PDB entry 6F1C | X-ray diffraction, 4.20 A resolution (low resolution: residue-level contacts below are approximate; hydrogen-bond / salt-bridge calls are withheld) | chains C and D of the 4 polymer chains in the assembly

# Chain C
Molecule: Complement C1r subcomponent
Organism: Homo sapiens
Notes: EC 3.4.21.41
UniProt: P00736 (C1R_HUMAN); residues 1-291 here correspond to UniProt positions 18-308 (UniProt number = residue number + 17)
Chain sequence (291 residues; numbered 1 to 291; the number before each row is that of its first residue):
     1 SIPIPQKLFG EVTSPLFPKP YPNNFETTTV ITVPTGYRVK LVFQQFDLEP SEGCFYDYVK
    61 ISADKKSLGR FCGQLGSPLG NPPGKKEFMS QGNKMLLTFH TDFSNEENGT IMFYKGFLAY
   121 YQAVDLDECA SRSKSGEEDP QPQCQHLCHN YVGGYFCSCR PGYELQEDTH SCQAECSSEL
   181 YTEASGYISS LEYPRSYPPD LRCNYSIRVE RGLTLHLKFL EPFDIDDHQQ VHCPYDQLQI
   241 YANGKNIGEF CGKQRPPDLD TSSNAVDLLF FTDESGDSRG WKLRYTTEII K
Not modelled in the structure: 1-3, 291
Disulfides: Cys54-Cys72, Cys129-Cys148, Cys144-Cys157, Cys159-Cys172, Cys176-Cys203, Cys233-Cys251
Covalently attached groups: N-acetylglucosamine (NAG) linked to Asn108, Asn204
Ion coordination: Ca2+ site 1: Asp57, Asp102, Asn105; Ca2+ site 2: Asp125, Leu126, Glu128, Asn150, Tyr151, Gly154; Na+: Ser190, Leu191, Glu192, Arg195, Arg279; Ca2+ site 3: Asp226, Asp236, Asp273, Ser275
Curated features (UniProtKB/Swiss-Prot):
  - binding site (Ca(2+)): Glu49, Asp57, Asp102, Asp125, Leu126, Glu128, Asn150, Tyr151, Gly154, Asp226, Asp236, Asp273, Asp277
  - modified residue: Asn150 (3R: -3-hydroxyasparagine), Ser189 (Phosphoserine)
  - glycosylation (N-linked (GlcNAc...) asparagine): Asn108, Asn204
From the paper describing this entry:
  - post-translational modification sites: Asn204

# Chain D
Molecule: Complement C1s subcomponent
Organism: Homo sapiens
Notes: EC 3.4.21.42
UniProt: P09871 (C1S_HUMAN); residues 1-277 here correspond to UniProt positions 16-292 (UniProt number = residue number + 15)
Chain sequence (277 residues; row label = number of the first residue in the row):
     1 EPTMYGEILS PNYPQAYPSE VEKSWDIEVP EGYGIHLYFT HLDIELSENC AYDSVQIISG
    61 DTEEGRLCGQ RSSNNPHSPI VEEFQVPYNK LQVIFKSDFS NEERFTGFAA YYVATDINEC
   121 TDFVDVPCSH FCNNFIGGYF CSCPPEYFLH DDMKNCGVNC SGDVFTALIG EIASPNYPKP
   181 YPENSRCEYQ IRLEKGFQVV VTLRREDFDV EAADSAGNCL DSLVFVAGDR QFGPYCGHGF
   241 PGPLNIETKS NALDIIFQTD LTGQKKGWKL RYHGDPM
Not modelled in the structure: 277
Disulfides: Cys50-Cys68, Cys120-Cys132, Cys128-Cys141, Cys143-Cys156, Cys219-Cys236
Covalently attached groups: N-acetylglucosamine (NAG) linked to Asn159
Ion coordination: Na+ site 1: Ser10, Pro11, Gln15, Thr106; Ca2+ site 1: Glu45, Asp53, Asp98, Ser100, Asn101; Ca2+ site 2: Asp116, Ile117, Glu119, Phe135, Gly138; Na+ site 2: Ser174, Pro175, Lys179, Lys266; Ca2+ site 3: Asp221, Asp260, Thr262, Gly263, Gln264
Curated features (UniProtKB/Swiss-Prot):
  - binding site (Ca(2+)): Glu45, Asp53, Asp98, Asp116, Ile117, Glu119, Asn134, Phe135, Gly138, Glu211, Asp221, Asp260, Gly263, Gln264
  - modified residue: Asn134 (3R: -3-hydroxyasparagine)
  - glycosylation: Asn159 (N-linked (GlcNAc...) asparagine)
From the paper describing this entry:
  - post-translational modification sites: Asn159

# How chain C and chain D interact
Contacting residue pairs - 39 pairs, chain C then chain D:
  Leu8(C) with Phe135(D)
  Phe9(C) with Asn133(D); Asn134(D); Phe135(D); Phe140(D)
  Gln44(C) with Phe131(D)
  Gln45(C) with Pro145(D)
  Ile111(C) with Ile169(D); Arg271(D)
  Phe113(C) with Ile169(D); Gly170(D); Glu171(D)
  Lys115(C) with Pro145(D)
  Tyr120(C) with Asn133(D); Ser142(D)
  Gln122(C) with Asn134(D)
  Ala123(C) with Ile136(D)
  Val124(C) with Ile136(D)
  Leu147(C) with Pro79(D)
  His149(C) with Tyr38(D); Tyr111(D)
  Tyr151(C) with Tyr5(D); Val113(D)
  Val152(C) with Met4(D); Ala114(D)
  Phe156(C) with Tyr5(D)
  Ser158(C) with Tyr111(D)
  Pro161(C) with Tyr13(D); His41(D)
  Gly162(C) with Pro14(D)
  Ser178(C) with Gln15(D)
  Glu179(C) with Gln15(D)
  Leu180(C) with Gln15(D); Arg104(D)
  Tyr181(C) with Arg104(D)
  Glu183(C) with Ala16(D); Glu103(D); Arg104(D)
  Ser185(C) with Glu103(D)
Also at the interface, not in a pair above, chain C (28 interface residues in all): Tyr37, Met112, Asn150
Also at the interface, not in a pair above, chain D (29 interface residues in all): Gly6, Glu7, Pro144

# Overview
Chain C and chain D form an interface of 28 and 29 residues respectively. Covalently linked
N-acetylglucosamine: at Asn108(C) and Asn204(C). Covalently linked N-acetylglucosamine: at Asn159(D). Curated
annotation (UniProt) lists 13 Ca2+-binding residues on chain C; 14 Ca2+-binding residues on chain D. From the
paper: modification sites Asn204(C) and Asn159(D).
Here chain C is Complement C1r subcomponent and chain D is Complement C1s subcomponent, both from Homo
sapiens. Entry 6F1C (C1rC1s complex) was determined by X-ray diffraction together with 6F39, 6F1D and 6F1H
from the same study.
